PDB entry 5L13 | X-ray diffraction, 2.40 A resolution | chains C and D of the 4 polymer chains in the assembly

== Chain C (and D) ==
Protein: Aldehyde dehydrogenase, mitochondrial
From: Homo sapiens
Notes: EC 1.2.1.3; chain D of this document is another copy of the same molecule, construct and numbering; everything in this record applies to it too
UniProtKB: P05091 (ALDH2_HUMAN); residues -16 to 500 here correspond to UniProt positions 1-517 (UniProt number = residue number + 17)
Amino-acid sequence (517 residues; each row starts with the number of its first residue; numbers below 1 keep their minus sign (Met-16 is residue -16)):
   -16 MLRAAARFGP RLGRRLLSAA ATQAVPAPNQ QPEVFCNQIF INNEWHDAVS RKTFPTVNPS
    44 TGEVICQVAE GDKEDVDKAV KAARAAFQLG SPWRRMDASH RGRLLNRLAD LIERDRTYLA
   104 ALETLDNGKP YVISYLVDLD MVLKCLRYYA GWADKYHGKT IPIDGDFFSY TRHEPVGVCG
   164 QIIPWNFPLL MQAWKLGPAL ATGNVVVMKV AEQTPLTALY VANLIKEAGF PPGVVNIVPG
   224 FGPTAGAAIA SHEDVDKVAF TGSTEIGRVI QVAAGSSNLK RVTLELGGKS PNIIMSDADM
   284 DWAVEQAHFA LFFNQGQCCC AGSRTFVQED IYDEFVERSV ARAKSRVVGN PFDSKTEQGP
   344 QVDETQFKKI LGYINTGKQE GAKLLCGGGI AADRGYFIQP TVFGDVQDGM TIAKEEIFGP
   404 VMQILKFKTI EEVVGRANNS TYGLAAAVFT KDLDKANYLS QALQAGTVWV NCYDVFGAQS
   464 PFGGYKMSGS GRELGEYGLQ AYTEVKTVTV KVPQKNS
Not modelled in the structure: -16 to 6
Bound ions: Na+: Val40, Asp109, Gln196
Residues lining bound ligands:
  - 6ZE (2,3,5-trimethyl-6-propyl-7H-furo[3,2-g][1]benzopyran-7-one): Val120, Met124, Asn169, Phe170, Leu173, Met174, Trp177, Thr244, Glu268, Phe292, Phe296, Cys301, Cys302, Cys303, Asp457, Phe459, Phe465
  - guanidine (GAI), molecule 1: Phe70, Glu157, Pro158, Val159, Gly160
  - guanidine (GAI), molecule 2: Met124, Val458, Phe459
  - guanidine (GAI), molecule 3: Ile146, Asp147, Gly148, Phe150
Curated features (UniProtKB/Swiss-Prot):
  - motif: Gly-8 to Ala7 (SIFI-degron)
  - active site: Glu268 (Proton acceptor), Cys302 (Nucleophile)
  - binding site (NAD(+)): Gly245 to Gly250
  - site: Asn169 (Transition state stabilizer)
  - modified residue (N6-acetyllysine): Lys35, Lys56, Lys61, Lys142, Lys351, Lys366, Lys409, Lys411, Lys434
What the authors report for this chain:
  - catalytic residues: Glu268, Cys302 (citing earlier work)
  - binding site for 6ZE: Trp177, Thr244, Glu268, Cys302
  - specificity-determining residues: Ala233, Ile249, Val252, Asp457 (proposed by the authors, not directly observed)

== Chain C / chain D interface ==
Pairs across the interface - 132 pairs, chain C then chain D:
  Leu72(C) - Ala445(D)  hydrophobic
  Lys127(C) - Asp147(D)  salt bridge
  Lys142(C) - Glu479(D)  salt bridge
  Lys142(C) - Tyr480(D)
  Ile144(C) - Gln462(D)
  Ile144(C) - Ser463(D)
  Ile144(C) - Pro464(D)
  Ile146(C) - Gly460(D)
  Ile146(C) - Gln462(D)
  Ile146(C) - Ser463(D)
  Asp147(C) - Lys127(D)  salt bridge
  Phe150(C) - Cys455(D)  hydrophobic
  Phe150(C) - Val458(D)  hydrophobic
  Ser152(C) - Ser463(D)  hydrogen bond
  Thr154(C) - Pro464(D)
  Thr154(C) - Tyr480(D)  hydrogen bond
  Arg155(C) - Gln444(D)  hydrogen bond
  His156(C) - Tyr480(D)  hydrogen bond
  Glu157(C) - Gln444(D)
  Glu157(C) - Tyr468(D)  hydrogen bond
  Thr247(C) - Leu262(D)
  Arg251(C) - Gly258(D)
  Arg251(C) - Ser259(D)
  Arg251(C) - Ser260(D)
  Arg251(C) - Leu262(D)
  Gln254(C) - Gln254(D)
  Gln254(C) - Ala257(D)
  Gln254(C) - Gly258(D)
  Gln254(C) - Leu262(D)
  Gln254(C) - Lys263(D)  hydrogen bond (side chain-backbone)
  Gln254(C) - Val265(D)
  Val255(C) - Val255(D)
  Val255(C) - Ser259(D)
  Ala257(C) - Gln254(D)
  Gly258(C) - Arg251(D)  hydrogen bond (backbone-side chain)
  Gly258(C) - Val255(D)
  Ser259(C) - Arg251(D)  hydrogen bond (backbone-side chain)
  Ser259(C) - Val255(D)
  Ser260(C) - Arg251(D)  hydrogen bond (backbone-side chain)
  Ser260(C) - Met470(D)
  Asn261(C) - Met470(D)
  Leu262(C) - Arg251(D)
  Leu262(C) - Gln254(D)
  Leu262(C) - Leu269(D)  hydrophobic
  Lys263(C) - Gln254(D)
  Arg264(C) - Gly467(D)  hydrogen bond (side chain-backbone)
  Arg264(C) - Tyr468(D)
  Arg264(C) - Lys469(D)  hydrogen bond (side chain-backbone)
  Arg264(C) - Gly472(D)  hydrogen bond (side chain-backbone)
  Arg264(C) - Ser473(D)
  Val265(C) - Gln254(D)
  Leu269(C) - Leu262(D)  hydrophobic
  Trp285(C) - Lys494(D)
  Ser443(C) - Lys489(D)  hydrogen bond (backbone-side chain)
  Gln444(C) - Arg155(D)  hydrogen bond
  Gln444(C) - Glu157(D)
  Gln444(C) - Lys489(D)  hydrogen bond (backbone-side chain)
  Ala445(C) - Leu72(D)  hydrophobic
  Leu446(C) - Lys489(D)  hydrogen bond (backbone-side chain)
  Ala448(C) - Lys489(D)
  Gly449(C) - Val488(D)
  Gly449(C) - Lys489(D)
  Gly449(C) - Thr490(D)  hydrogen bond (backbone-backbone)
  Thr450(C) - Thr490(D)
  Val451(C) - Thr490(D)  hydrogen bond (backbone-backbone)
  Val451(C) - Val491(D)
  Val451(C) - Thr492(D)  hydrogen bond (backbone-backbone)
  Trp452(C) - Thr492(D)
  Val453(C) - Thr492(D)  hydrogen bond (backbone-backbone)
  Val453(C) - Val493(D)
  Val453(C) - Lys494(D)  hydrogen bond (backbone-backbone)
  Asn454(C) - Lys494(D)
  Cys455(C) - Phe150(D)  hydrophobic
  Cys455(C) - Thr492(D)  hydrogen bond (side chain-backbone)
  Val458(C) - Phe150(D)  hydrophobic
  Val458(C) - Thr492(D)
  Gly460(C) - Ile146(D)
  Gln462(C) - Ile144(D)
  Gln462(C) - Pro145(D)
  Gln462(C) - Ile146(D)
  Gln462(C) - Asp147(D)
  Ser463(C) - Ile144(D)
  Ser463(C) - Ser152(D)  hydrogen bond
  Pro464(C) - Ile144(D)
  Pro464(C) - Thr154(D)
  Pro464(C) - Thr490(D)  hydrogen bond (backbone-side chain)
  Gly467(C) - Arg264(D)  hydrogen bond (backbone-side chain)
  Gly467(C) - Glu487(D)
  Tyr468(C) - Glu157(D)  hydrogen bond
  Tyr468(C) - Arg264(D)
  Tyr468(C) - Glu487(D)
  Tyr468(C) - Val488(D)
  Tyr468(C) - Lys489(D)
  Lys469(C) - Arg264(D)  hydrogen bond (backbone-side chain)
  Met470(C) - Asn261(D)
  Gly472(C) - Arg264(D)  hydrogen bond (backbone-side chain)
  Ser473(C) - Arg264(D)
  Arg475(C) - Glu487(D)  salt bridge
  Arg475(C) - Val488(D)  hydrogen bond (side chain-backbone)
  Glu479(C) - Lys142(D)  salt bridge
  Tyr480(C) - Lys142(D)
  Tyr480(C) - Thr154(D)  hydrogen bond
  Tyr480(C) - His156(D)  hydrogen bond
  Tyr480(C) - Val488(D)  hydrophobic
  Glu487(C) - Gly467(D)
  Glu487(C) - Tyr468(D)
  Glu487(C) - Arg475(D)  salt bridge
  Val488(C) - Gly449(D)
  Val488(C) - Tyr468(D)
  Val488(C) - Arg475(D)  hydrogen bond (backbone-side chain)
  Val488(C) - Tyr480(D)  hydrophobic
  Lys489(C) - Ser443(D)  hydrogen bond (side chain-backbone)
  Lys489(C) - Gln444(D)  hydrogen bond (side chain-backbone)
  Lys489(C) - Leu446(D)  hydrogen bond (side chain-backbone)
  Lys489(C) - Ala448(D)
  Lys489(C) - Gly449(D)
  Lys489(C) - Tyr468(D)
  Thr490(C) - Gly449(D)  hydrogen bond (backbone-backbone)
  Thr490(C) - Thr450(D)
  Thr490(C) - Val451(D)  hydrogen bond (backbone-backbone)
  Thr490(C) - Ser463(D)
  Thr490(C) - Pro464(D)  hydrogen bond (side chain-backbone)
  Val491(C) - Val451(D)
  Thr492(C) - Val451(D)  hydrogen bond (backbone-backbone)
  Thr492(C) - Trp452(D)
  Thr492(C) - Val453(D)  hydrogen bond (backbone-backbone)
  Thr492(C) - Cys455(D)
  Thr492(C) - Val458(D)
  Val493(C) - Val453(D)
  Lys494(C) - Trp285(D)
  Lys494(C) - Val453(D)  hydrogen bond (backbone-backbone)
  Lys494(C) - Asn454(D)
Interface residues without a listed pair, chain C (68 interface residues in all): Gly141, Pro145, Tyr153, Gly250, Leu267, Phe459, Gln483
Interface residues without a listed pair, chain D (70 interface residues in all): Gly141, Tyr153, Glu236, Thr247, Gly250, Leu267, Asn440, Phe459, Gln483

== Summary ==
68 residues of chain C and 70 residues of chain D are in contact, with 41 hydrogen bonds and 6 salt bridges.
Polar contacts include Lys127(C)-Asp147(D), Lys142(C)-Glu479(D) and Arg475(C)-Glu487(D). From the paper:
catalytic residues Glu268(C) and Cys302(C); a binding site for 6ZE at Trp177(C), Thr244(C) and Glu268(C) among
others.
Chain C and chain D are both Aldehyde dehydrogenase, mitochondrial (Homo sapiens); the structure, Structure of
ALDH2 in complex with 2P3, was determined by X-ray diffraction, deposited together with 5L2M, 5L2N and 5L2O.
